PDB entry 9DTR | electron microscopy, 2.31 A resolution | chains 2 and Y of the 47 polymer chains in the assembly

== Chain 2 ==
Molecule: U2 snRNA
Source organism: Saccharomyces cerevisiae
Sequence (1175 nucleotides; each row starts with the number of its first residue):
     1 ACGAAUCUCU UUGCCUUUUG GCUUAGAUCA AGUGUAGUAU CUGUUCUUUU CAGUGUAACA
    61 ACUGAAAUGA CCUCAAUGAG GCUCAUUACC UUUUAAUUUG UUACAAUACA CAUUUUUUGG
   121 CACCCAAAAU AAUAAAAUGG ACGGGAAGAG ACUUUUUAAG CAAGUUGUUU UCCGCUAAUG
   181 UCAGGUCUCA CUACUUUUUG CUGCUAUUUU UCUUCGCUCA UGGUUUCUUC AUAAGGCGUU
   241 UUUAUGAUGG UUUUUCGAAA UUGGUUUUUG AGACGACGGU UGCUCAAGGU UAUUGUUUUU
   301 GUUUUCUUCU GGUUGUUUUC UAUUUUCUUU UUUUUAGCUU UCUGUUUCUC CCUUAGUUUG
   361 GCUUUUUGCU UCAUACUCUU CCCUGUCUUU CCGAGCCGUU UAUGUCCAAC GCGGGAUUUG
   421 GUUUUUCUUU AUCGAUGGGA AGAAAUGGUG CUAUAGUAGG UUGGGAGAUA AUAUUUAUGG
   481 UAUGGGGUGC UAGUGCGGAU GGGGCGCUCU UAUUGUUGAU UUCUUCGCUC GUCUUCUUUU
   541 UCUGGUGGCG CUGCAAGAGG AAGUUUUUCG ACUUUGUUAU GAUUUUUGGU UUGCAAGGAA
   601 AGGUGUCUUA CGAUUCUUUU UUUGAUGUAA UAGGAUAAGC UUGCUUAUCC CCCAAGUAUC
   661 GGCCAAAGUU GUUGAUUUUC CUUUUGAAGU GUCCUCGGUU UGAGGGGGUG UAGGGUGGGG
   721 UUGGUCUACA AUAAGAGUGU UCCAUUGUUA ACGUGCUGGC GUCUUUUACU AUAUUUUUUU
   781 UCCCAGUUUA UUUUGUGCUU AUUUUCUCAU UGAGGAGAAG GAGCUCUUCU CGCAGGAUAU
   841 AAAUGGAGGU UUGCUAAAGG GGAGGAGAUG UGUUUGUGAG AAUACUGCUG AGAGAGUUCU
   901 GGAAGAGAAA AAAAGGAGGC AAUGGAAGGC GUUUGCUGGG AAAAGAGAAG AGCCAUGACU
   961 GCAUCUGUUG UUUCAAGGCC AGUUUUAUUA ACCGCCUAUG UCAUAGAGGC GUUUUUUUUG
  1021 GAGGGAUUUG AAGAAUGCCG GCGGCAUCAA GAAACGGACU UGAUGGUUGA CGCCUGUUUU
  1081 UAAAGUUAGA GACGUCGCGA CCCUCGCACU UGUGGAGUCG UUCUUGACUU UUACUUUGGU
  1141 CGCUUGAUGU UUCUCUCGUC UUCCCGUUCG CUCUU
Not modelled in the structure: 1-3, 49-111, 125-137, 156-1081, 1087-1088, 1110-1135, 1155-1159, 1171-1175
From the paper describing this entry:
  - mutagenesis - A25G: increased growth

== Chain Y ==
Protein: U2 small nuclear ribonucleoprotein B''
Source organism: Saccharomyces cerevisiae
Reference sequence: P40567 (MSL1_YEAST); residue numbers follow UniProt; this construct covers 1-111
Chain sequence (111 residues; row label = number of the first residue in the row):
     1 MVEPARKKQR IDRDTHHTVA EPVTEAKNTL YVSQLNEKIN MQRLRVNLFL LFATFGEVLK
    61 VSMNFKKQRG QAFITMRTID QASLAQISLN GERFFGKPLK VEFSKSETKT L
Not modelled in the structure: 1-25

== How chain 2 and chain Y interact ==
Pairs across the interface (46; chain 2 residue first):
  G1097(2) - Asn40(Y)  sugar contact
  C1098(2) - Asn40(Y)  hydrogen bond to the phosphate
  C1098(2) - Arg43(Y)  phosphate contact
  G1099(2) - Arg43(Y)  salt bridge to the phosphate
  A1100(2) - Lys38(Y)  sugar contact
  C1101(2) - Lys38(Y)  salt bridge to the phosphate
  C1103(2) - Arg69(Y)  hydrogen bond to the base
  U1104(2) - Arg69(Y)  sugar contact
  G1106(2) - Tyr31(Y)  base contact
  G1106(2) - Ser33(Y)  hydrogen bond to the base
  G1106(2) - Gln34(Y)  hydrogen bond to the base
  G1106(2) - Glu37(Y)  hydrogen bond to the base
  G1106(2) - Gln68(Y)  hydrogen bond to the sugar
  G1106(2) - Arg69(Y)  hydrogen bond to the base
  G1106(2) - Gly70(Y)  base contact
  G1106(2) - Gln71(Y)  base contact
  C1107(2) - Tyr31(Y)  stacking on the base
  C1107(2) - Gln68(Y)  sugar contact
  C1107(2) - Gln71(Y)  sugar contact
  C1107(2) - Phe73(Y)  sugar contact
  C1107(2) - Glu102(Y)  hydrogen bond to the base
  C1107(2) - Phe103(Y)  hydrogen bond to the base
  C1107(2) - Ser104(Y)  hydrogen bond to the base
  C1107(2) - Lys105(Y)  hydrogen bond to the base
  A1108(2) - Ser62(Y)  base contact
  A1108(2) - Lys67(Y)  phosphate contact
  A1108(2) - Gln68(Y)  sugar contact
  A1108(2) - Phe73(Y)  stacking on the base
  A1108(2) - Ser104(Y)  base contact
  A1108(2) - Ser106(Y)  base contact
  A1108(2) - Glu107(Y)  hydrogen bond to the base
  A1108(2) - Thr108(Y)  hydrogen bond to the base
  C1109(2) - Lys67(Y)  phosphate contact
  C1109(2) - Ser106(Y)  hydrogen bond to the base
  C1109(2) - Glu107(Y)  hydrogen bond to the base
  C1109(2) - Thr108(Y)  base contact
  C1109(2) - Lys109(Y)  hydrogen bond to the base
  C1109(2) - Thr110(Y)  hydrogen bond to the base
  U1136(2) - Asn64(Y)  sugar contact
  U1136(2) - Lys66(Y)  hydrogen bond to the sugar
  U1137(2) - Met41(Y)  phosphate contact
  U1137(2) - Asn64(Y)  hydrogen bond to the phosphate
  U1137(2) - Phe65(Y)  hydrogen bond to the phosphate
  U1137(2) - Lys66(Y)  hydrogen bond to the phosphate
  U1137(2) - Arg69(Y)  hydrogen bond to the base
  G1138(2) - Lys66(Y)  salt bridge to the phosphate
Interface residues without a listed pair, chain 2 (15 interface residues in all): C1105
Interface residues without a listed pair, chain Y (30 interface residues in all): Thr29, Leu35, Ile39

== Overview ==
Chain 2 and chain Y form an interface of 15 and 30 residues respectively; the contacts include 22 hydrogen
bonds, 3 salt bridges and 2 aromatic stacking contacts. Among the polar pairs are C1103(2)-Arg69(Y),
G1106(2)-Ser33(Y) and G1106(2)-Gln34(Y). The paper reports that A25G of chain 2 increases growth.
Here chain 2 is U2 snRNA and chain Y is U2 small nuclear ribonucleoprotein B'', both from Saccharomyces
cerevisiae. Entry 9DTR (Structure of the yeast post-catalytic P complex spliceosome at 2.3 Angstrom
resolution) was determined by electron microscopy.
